PDB entry 7UIW | electron microscopy, 3.33 A resolution | chains B and K of the 14 polymer chains in the assembly

Chain B:
Molecule: ATP-dependent Clp protease ATP-binding subunit ClpA
From: Escherichia coli
Reference sequence: A0A836NDF2 (A0A836NDF2_ECOLX); residue numbers follow UniProt; this construct covers 1-758
Chain sequence (758 residues; each row starts with the number of its first residue):
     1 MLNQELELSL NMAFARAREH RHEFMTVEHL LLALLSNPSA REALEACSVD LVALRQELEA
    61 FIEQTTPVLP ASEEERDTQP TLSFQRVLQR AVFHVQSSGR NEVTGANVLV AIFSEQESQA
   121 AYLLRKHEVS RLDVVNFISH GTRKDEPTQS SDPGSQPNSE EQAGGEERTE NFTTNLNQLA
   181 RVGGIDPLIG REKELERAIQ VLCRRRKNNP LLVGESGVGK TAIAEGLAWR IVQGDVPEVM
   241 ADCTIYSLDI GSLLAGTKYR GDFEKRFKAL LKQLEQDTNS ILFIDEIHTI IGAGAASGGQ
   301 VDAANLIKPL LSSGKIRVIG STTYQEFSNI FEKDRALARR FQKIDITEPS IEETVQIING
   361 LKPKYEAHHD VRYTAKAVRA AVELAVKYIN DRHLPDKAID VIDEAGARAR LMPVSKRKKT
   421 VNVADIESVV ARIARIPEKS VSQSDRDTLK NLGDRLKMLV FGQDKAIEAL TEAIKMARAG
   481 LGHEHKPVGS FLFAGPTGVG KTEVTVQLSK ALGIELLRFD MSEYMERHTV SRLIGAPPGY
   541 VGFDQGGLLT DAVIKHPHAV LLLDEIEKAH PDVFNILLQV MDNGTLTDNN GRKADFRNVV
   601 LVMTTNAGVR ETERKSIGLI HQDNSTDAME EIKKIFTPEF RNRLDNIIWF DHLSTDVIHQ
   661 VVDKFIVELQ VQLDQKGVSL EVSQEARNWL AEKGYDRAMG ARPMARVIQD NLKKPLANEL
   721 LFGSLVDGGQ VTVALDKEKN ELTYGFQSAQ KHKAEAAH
Disordered / not traced: 1-169, 750-758
Construct notes: conflict T169 (Met in A0A836NDF2)
Metal / ion sites: Mg2+: D564 (together with ATP-gamma-S)
Small-molecule neighbours:
  - ATP-gamma-S (AGS; phosphothiophosphoric acid-adenylate ester), molecule 1: D186, P187, L188, I189, R191, E215, S216, G217, V218, G219, K220, T221, A222, E286, T323, I357, L361, P395, D396, I399
  - ATP-gamma-S (AGS), molecule 2: L459, V460, F461, P496, T497, G498, V499, G500, K501, T502, E503, D564, E565, N606, L653, V661, K664, F665, A701, R702
  - ATP-gamma-S (AGS), molecule 3: D582, E639, R643

Chain K:
Molecule: ATP-dependent Clp protease proteolytic subunit
From: Escherichia coli
Notes: EC 3.4.21.92
Reference sequence: A0A0K4NM46 (A0A0K4NM46_ECOLX); residues 1-193 here correspond to UniProt positions 15-207 (UniProt number = residue number + 14)
Chain sequence (201 residues; row label = number of the first residue in the row):
     1 ALVPMVIEQT SRGERSFDIY SRLLKERVIF LTGQVEDHMA NLIVAQMLFL EAENPEKDIY
    61 LYINSPGGVI TAGMSIYDTM QFIKPDVSTI CMGQAASMGA FLLTAGAKGK RFCLPNSRVM
   121 IHQPLGGYQG QATDIEIHAR EILKVKGRMN ELMALHTGQS LEQIERDTER DRFLSAPEAV
   181 EYGLVDSILT HRNRSHHHHH H
Disordered / not traced: 1, 193-201
Construct notes: expression tag (194-201)

How chain B and chain K interact:
Contacting residue pairs (23):
  R614(B) - E26(K)  salt bridge
  S616(B) - E26(K)
  I617(B) - R22(K)
  I617(B) - L23(K)  hydrophobic
  I617(B) - E26(K)
  G618(B) - Y62(K)
  L619(B) - Y62(K)  hydrogen bond (backbone-side chain)
  L619(B) - I90(K)  hydrophobic
  L619(B) - L189(K)  hydrophobic
  I620(B) - Y60(K)  hydrophobic
  I620(B) - S88(K)
  I620(B) - F112(K)  hydrophobic
  I620(B) - L189(K)  hydrophobic
  Q622(B) - E26(K)
  Q622(B) - K57(K)
  Q622(B) - Y60(K)
  D623(B) - K57(K)  hydrogen bond (backbone-side chain)
  N624(B) - K57(K)  hydrogen bond
  T626(B) - N54(K)
  T626(B) - E56(K)
  T626(B) - K57(K)
  D627(B) - N54(K)
  D627(B) - K57(K)  salt bridge
Also at the interface, not in a pair above, chain B (13 interface residues in all): H621, E630
Also at the interface, not in a pair above, chain K (14 interface residues in all): V28, M92

In short:
13 residues of chain B and 14 residues of chain K are in contact, with 3 hydrogen bonds and 2 salt bridges.
Polar pairs include R614(B)-E26(K), D627(B)-K57(K) and L619(B)-Y62(K). Bound to chain B: 3 copies of
ATP-gamma-S.
Chain B is ATP-dependent Clp protease ATP-binding subunit ClpA and chain K is ATP-dependent Clp protease
proteolytic subunit, both from Escherichia coli; the structure, ClpAP complex bound to ClpS N-terminal
extension, class IIb, was determined by electron microscopy together with 7UIV, 7UIX, 7UIZ, 7UJ0 and 7UIY from
the same study.
